PDB entry 5L6C | X-ray diffraction, 2.60 A resolution | chains R and S of the 28 polymer chains in the assembly

[Chain R]
Name: Proteasome subunit alpha type-5
Source organism: Saccharomyces cerevisiae (strain ATCC 204508 / S288c)
Notes: EC 3.4.25.1
Reference sequence: P32379 (PSA5_YEAST); residues -7 to 252 here correspond to UniProt positions 1-260 (UniProt number = residue number + 8)
Amino-acid sequence (260 residues; each row starts with the number of its first residue; numbers below 1 keep their minus sign (Met-7 is residue -7)):
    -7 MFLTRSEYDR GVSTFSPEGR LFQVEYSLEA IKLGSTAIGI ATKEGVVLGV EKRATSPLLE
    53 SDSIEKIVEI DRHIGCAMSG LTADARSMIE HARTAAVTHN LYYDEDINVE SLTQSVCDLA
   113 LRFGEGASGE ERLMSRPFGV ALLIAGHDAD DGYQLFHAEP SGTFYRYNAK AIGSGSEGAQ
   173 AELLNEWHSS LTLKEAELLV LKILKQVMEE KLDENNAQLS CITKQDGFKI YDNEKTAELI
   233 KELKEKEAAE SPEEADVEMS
Disordered / not traced: -7 to 0, 118-124, 243-252

[Chain S]
Name: Proteasome subunit alpha type-6
Source organism: Saccharomyces cerevisiae (strain ATCC 204508 / S288c)
Notes: EC 3.4.25.1
Reference sequence: P40302 (PSA6_YEAST); residues 0-233 here correspond to UniProt positions 1-234 (UniProt number = residue number + 1)
Amino-acid sequence (234 residues; numbered 0 to 233; the number before each row is that of its first residue; numbering starts at 0):
     0 MFRNNYDGDT VTFSPTGRLF QVEYALEAIK QGSVTVGLRS NTHAVLVALK RNADELSSYQ
    60 KKIIKCDEHM GLSLAGLAPD ARVLSNYLRQ QCNYSSLVFN RKLAVERAGH LLCDKAQKNT
   120 QSYGGRPYGV GLLIIGYDKS GAHLLEFQPS GNVTELYGTA IGARSQGAKT YLERTLDTFI
   180 KIDGNPDELI KAGVEAISQS LRDESLTVDN LSIAIVGKDT PFTIYDGEAV AKYI
Disordered / not traced: 0-2
Curated features (UniProtKB/Swiss-Prot):
  - modified residue: Ser13 (Phosphoserine)
  - cross-link: Lys190 (Glycyl lysine isopeptide (Lys-Gly) (interchain with G-Cter in ubiquitin))

[Chain R / chain S interface]
Pairs across the interface (42; chain R residue first):
  Ser5(R) - Arg125(S)
  Thr6(R) - Gly7(S)
  Thr6(R) - Gln20(S)
  Phe7(R) - Gln20(S)  hydrogen bond (backbone-side chain)
  Phe7(R) - Tyr23(S)
  Phe7(R) - Ala24(S)  hydrophobic
  Phe7(R) - Leu76(S)  hydrophobic
  Phe7(R) - Arg125(S)
  Phe7(R) - Pro126(S)
  Phe7(R) - Gly128(S)
  Ser8(R) - Tyr23(S)
  Pro9(R) - Tyr23(S)  hydrophobic
  Pro9(R) - Glu26(S)
  Glu10(R) - Glu26(S)
  Glu10(R) - Gln30(S)
  Gly11(R) - Tyr23(S)
  Gly11(R) - Ala27(S)
  Leu13(R) - Arg125(S)
  Gln106(R) - Arg81(S)  hydrogen bond
  Asp110(R) - Arg81(S)  salt bridge
  Leu113(R) - Pro78(S)  hydrophobic
  Leu113(R) - Arg125(S)
  Ser153(R) - Pro78(S)
  Gly154(R) - Pro78(S)
  Thr155(R) - Gln59(S)
  Phe156(R) - Gln59(S)
  Tyr157(R) - Arg50(S)
  Tyr157(R) - Ala52(S)
  Tyr157(R) - Ser57(S)
  Tyr157(R) - Gln59(S)
  Arg158(R) - Ser56(S)
  Arg158(R) - Ser57(S)  hydrogen bond (backbone-backbone)
  Tyr159(R) - Ala52(S)
  Tyr159(R) - Asp53(S)
  Tyr159(R) - Leu55(S)
  Tyr159(R) - Ser56(S)
  Asn160(R) - Leu55(S)  hydrogen bond (backbone-backbone)
  Ala161(R) - Leu55(S)
  Gln172(R) - Asp53(S)  hydrogen bond
  Gln172(R) - Leu55(S)
  Leu176(R) - Leu55(S)  hydrophobic
  Trp179(R) - Leu55(S)  hydrophobic
Other interface residues (no listed pair), chain R (27 interface residues in all): Arg2, Gly3, Glu117, Leu175
Other interface residues (no listed pair), chain S (26 interface residues in all): Asp6, Asn51, Glu54, Lys60, Asp79, Gly123

[Overview]
The interface between chain R and chain S involves 27 residues on one side and 26 on the other; the contacts
include 5 hydrogen bonds and 1 salt bridge. Among the polar pairs are Asp110(R)-Arg81(S), Phe7(R)-Gln20(S) and
Gln106(R)-Arg81(S).
Chain R is Proteasome subunit alpha type-5 and chain S is Proteasome subunit alpha type-6, both from
Saccharomyces cerevisiae (strain ATCC 204508 / S288c); the structure, Yeast 20S proteasome with mouse beta5i
(1-138) and mouse beta6 (97-111; 118-133) in complex with epoxyketone ..., was determined by X-ray diffraction
together with 5L52, 5L54, 5L55, 5L5A, 5L5B, 5L5D and 30 further entries from the same study.
